Entry 3KIE (X-ray diffraction, 3.00 A resolution); this record covers chains D and Q of the 20 polymer chains in the assembly.

# Chain D (and Q)
Molecule: Capsid protein VP1
Organism: Adeno-associated virus 3B
Notes: chain Q of this document is another copy of the same molecule, construct and numbering; everything in this record applies to it too
UniProtKB: O56139 (O56139_9VIRU); numbering as in UniProt (aligned over 1-736)
Sequence (736 residues; row label = number of the first residue in the row):
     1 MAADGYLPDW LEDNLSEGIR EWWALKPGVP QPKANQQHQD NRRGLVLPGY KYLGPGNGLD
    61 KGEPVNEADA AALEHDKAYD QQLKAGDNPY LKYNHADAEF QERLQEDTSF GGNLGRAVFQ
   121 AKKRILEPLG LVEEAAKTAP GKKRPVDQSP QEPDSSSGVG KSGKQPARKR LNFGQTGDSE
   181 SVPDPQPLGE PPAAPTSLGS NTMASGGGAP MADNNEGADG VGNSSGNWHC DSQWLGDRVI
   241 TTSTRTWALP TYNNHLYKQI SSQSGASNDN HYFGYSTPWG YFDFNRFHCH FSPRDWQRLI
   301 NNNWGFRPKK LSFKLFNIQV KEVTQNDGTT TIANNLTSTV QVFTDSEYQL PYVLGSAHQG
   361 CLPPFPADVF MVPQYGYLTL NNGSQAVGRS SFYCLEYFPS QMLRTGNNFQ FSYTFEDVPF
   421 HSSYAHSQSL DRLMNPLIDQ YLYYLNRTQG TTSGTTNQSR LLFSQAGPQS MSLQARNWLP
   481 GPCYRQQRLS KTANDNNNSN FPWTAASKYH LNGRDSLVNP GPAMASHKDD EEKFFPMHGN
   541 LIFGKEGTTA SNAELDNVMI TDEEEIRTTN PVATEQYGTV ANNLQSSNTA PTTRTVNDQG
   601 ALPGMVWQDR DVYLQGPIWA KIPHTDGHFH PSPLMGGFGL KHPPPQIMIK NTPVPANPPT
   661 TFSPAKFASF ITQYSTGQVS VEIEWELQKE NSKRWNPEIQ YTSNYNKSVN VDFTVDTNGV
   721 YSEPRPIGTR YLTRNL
Disordered / not traced: 1-216
Residues lining bound ligands: 2'-deoxyadenosine-5'-monophosphate (D5M): Val418, Pro419, Asp609, His628, Phe629, His630, Pro631, Ser632, Pro633, Gly637, Phe638, Gly639
Reported in the primary citation:
  - binding site for 2'-deoxyadenosine-5'-monophosphate: Val418 to Pro419, His628 to Phe638

# Chain D / chain Q interface
Residue-residue contacts (104):
  Val221(D) - Arg404(Q)  hydrogen bond (backbone-side chain)
  Gly222(D) - Asp219(Q)
  Gly222(D) - Val221(Q)
  Gly222(D) - Arg404(Q)
  Gly222(D) - Thr405(Q)
  Gly222(D) - Asn407(Q)
  Asn223(D) - Arg404(Q)
  Asn223(D) - Asn407(Q)
  Ser224(D) - Met402(Q)  hydrogen bond (side chain-backbone)
  Ser224(D) - Arg404(Q)
  Ser224(D) - Asn407(Q)  hydrogen bond
  Gly226(D) - Met402(Q)
  Asn227(D) - Ser400(Q)
  Asn227(D) - Gln401(Q)
  Asn227(D) - Met402(Q)  hydrogen bond (side chain-backbone)
  Trp228(D) - Gln341(Q)
  Trp228(D) - Glu396(Q)  hydrogen bond (side chain-backbone)
  Trp228(D) - Phe398(Q)
  Trp228(D) - Pro399(Q)
  Trp228(D) - Ser400(Q)  hydrogen bond (backbone-backbone)
  Trp228(D) - Met402(Q)  hydrophobic
  Cys230(D) - Glu396(Q)
  Cys230(D) - Tyr397(Q)
  Cys230(D) - Phe398(Q)  hydrogen bond (backbone-backbone)
  Cys230(D) - Pro399(Q)
  Asp231(D) - Tyr397(Q)
  Asp231(D) - Pro399(Q)
  Ser232(D) - Tyr397(Q)  hydrogen bond
  Ala248(D) - Pro655(Q)  hydrophobic
  Pro250(D) - Pro658(Q)  hydrophobic
  Pro250(D) - Pro659(Q)
  Thr251(D) - Thr660(Q)
  Tyr252(D) - Thr660(Q)
  Tyr252(D) - Phe662(Q)
  Asp295(D) - Tyr397(Q)  hydrogen bond
  Asn317(D) - Met402(Q)
  Asn317(D) - Arg404(Q)
  Gln319(D) - Thr337(Q)  hydrogen bond (side chain-backbone)
  Lys321(D) - Asn335(Q)
  Lys321(D) - Val654(Q)
  Lys321(D) - Ile671(Q)
  Val323(D) - Asn657(Q)
  Thr329(D) - Asn326(Q)
  Thr331(D) - Asn326(Q)
  Ile332(D) - Asn657(Q)
  Asn334(D) - Asn335(Q)  hydrogen bond
  Asn334(D) - Thr337(Q)  hydrogen bond
  Leu336(D) - Thr337(Q)
  Gln359(D) - Phe662(Q)
  Gln359(D) - Pro664(Q)
  Gly360(D) - Phe662(Q)
  Phe365(D) - Tyr257(Q)  hydrophobic
  Phe365(D) - Phe392(Q)  hydrophobic
  Phe365(D) - Cys394(Q)  hydrophobic
  Pro366(D) - Cys394(Q)  hydrophobic
  Pro366(D) - Glu396(Q)
  Ala367(D) - Tyr257(Q)  hydrophobic
  Ala367(D) - Glu396(Q)
  Asp368(D) - Lys666(Q)  salt bridge
  Val369(D) - Pro655(Q)  hydrophobic
  Val369(D) - Phe667(Q)
  Val369(D) - Phe670(Q)  hydrophobic
  Met371(D) - Pro659(Q)
  Met371(D) - Thr661(Q)
  Met371(D) - Phe662(Q)
  Met371(D) - Ser663(Q)
  Pro373(D) - Phe662(Q)  hydrophobic
  Thr405(D) - Thr337(Q)
  Thr405(D) - Arg404(Q)
  Gly406(D) - Arg404(Q)
  Tyr674(D) - Pro655(Q)  hydrogen bond (side chain-backbone)
  Tyr674(D) - Ala656(Q)
  Tyr674(D) - Asn657(Q)
  Tyr674(D) - Pro658(Q)
  Tyr674(D) - Ile671(Q)
  Thr676(D) - Pro655(Q)
  Gln678(D) - Met402(Q)
  Gln678(D) - Thr652(Q)
  Asn704(D) - Gly388(Q)
  Tyr705(D) - Val387(Q)
  Tyr705(D) - Gly388(Q)  hydrogen bond (backbone-backbone)
  Asn706(D) - Ala386(Q)
  Asn706(D) - Gly388(Q)
  Lys707(D) - Asn382(Q)
  Lys707(D) - Gln385(Q)  hydrogen bond
  Lys707(D) - Ala386(Q)
  Ser708(D) - Gln385(Q)
  Ser708(D) - Ala386(Q)  hydrogen bond (backbone-backbone)
  Val709(D) - Gln385(Q)
  Asn710(D) - Gln259(Q)  hydrogen bond
  Val711(D) - Phe273(Q)  hydrophobic
  Val711(D) - Tyr275(Q)
  Phe713(D) - Phe392(Q)
  Thr714(D) - Tyr275(Q)
  Thr714(D) - Phe392(Q)
  Val715(D) - Tyr257(Q)
  Val715(D) - Gln259(Q)
  Asp716(D) - Lys258(Q)
  Asp716(D) - Gln259(Q)  hydrogen bond (backbone-backbone)
  Thr717(D) - Gln259(Q)
  Asn718(D) - Leu256(Q)
  Gly719(D) - Leu256(Q)
  Gly719(D) - Tyr257(Q)
  Gly719(D) - Lys666(Q)
Interface residues without a listed pair, chain D (61 interface residues in all): Thr246, Trp247, Asn253, Ser292, Phe316, Ile318, Val372, Ser703
Interface residues without a listed pair, chain Q (53 interface residues in all): Ala218, Asn334, Leu336, Ser338, Thr339, Leu403, Gly406, Pro653

# Summary
61 residues of chain D face 53 of chain Q across their interface, with 18 hydrogen bonds and 1 salt bridge.
Polar contacts include Asp368(D)-Lys666(Q), Val221(D)-Arg404(Q) and Ser224(D)-Met402(Q). Ligands of chain D:
2'-deoxyadenosine-5'-monophosphate. From the paper: a binding site for 2'-deoxyadenosine-5'-monophosphate at
Val418(D) and His628(D).
Both chains are Capsid protein VP1 (Adeno-associated virus 3B). Entry 3KIE (Crystal structure of
adeno-associated virus serotype 3B) was determined by X-ray diffraction, deposited together with 3KIC.
